Entry 4M2Z (X-ray diffraction, 2.85 A resolution); this record covers chains B and C of the 4 polymer chains in the assembly.

Chain B:
Molecule: Ribonuclease 3
From: Aquifex aeolicus
Notes: EC 3.1.26.3
Reference sequence: O67082 (RNC_AQUAE); numbering as in UniProt (aligned over 1-221)
Amino-acid sequence (221 residues; numbered 1 to 221; the number before each row is that of its first residue):
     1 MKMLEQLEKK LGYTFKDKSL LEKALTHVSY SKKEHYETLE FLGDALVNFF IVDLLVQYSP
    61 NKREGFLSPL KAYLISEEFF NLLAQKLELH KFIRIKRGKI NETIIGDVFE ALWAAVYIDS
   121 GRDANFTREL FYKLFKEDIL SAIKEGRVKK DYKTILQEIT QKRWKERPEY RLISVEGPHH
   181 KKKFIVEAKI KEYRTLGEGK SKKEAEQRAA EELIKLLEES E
Unresolved in the structure: 1-2, 221
Metal / ion sites: Mg2+: Asp44, Glu110 (together with cytidine-5'-monophosphate) (shared with G28(C) of chain C)
Residues lining bound ligands:
  - cytidine-5'-monophosphate (C5P), molecule 1: Glu40, Phe41, Asp44, Glu110
  - cytidine-5'-monophosphate (C5P), molecule 2: Glu64, Ser68, Lys71
UniProt features mapped onto this chain:
  - active site: Asp44, Glu110
  - binding site (Mg(2+)): Glu40, Asp107, Glu110
  - mutagenesis: Asp44 (D44N: Very low catalytic activity, binds RNA normally), Glu110 (E110K: Loss of magnesium, alters ds-RNA binding, loss of activity), Gln157 (Q157A: No RNase activity, no RNA binding)

Chain C:
Molecule: Rna10
Sequence (27 nucleotides; row label = number of the first residue in the row):
     2 AAGGUCAUUC GCAAGAGUGG CCUUGCG
Metal / ion sites: Mg2+ site 1 near A2 (its only coordinating residue here); Mg2+ site 2: A2, A3; Mg2+ site 3: G28 (together with cytidine-5'-monophosphate) (shared with Asp44(B), Glu110(B) of chain B)
Residues lining bound ligands: cytidine-5'-monophosphate (C5P): A2, G26, C27

Interface between chain B and chain C:
Pairs across the interface (32; chain B residue first):
  Asp44(B) with G28(C), hydrogen bond to the sugar
  Asn48(B) with G28(C), hydrogen bond to the sugar
  Arg63(B) with A3(C), salt bridge to the phosphate
  Glu64(B) with A2(C), sugar contact
  Gly65(B) with A3(C), phosphate contact
  Ser68(B) with A2(C), sugar contact
  Pro69(B) with A2(C), sugar contact
  Ala72(B) with C27(C), hydrogen bond to the sugar
  Ile75(B) with C27(C), sugar contact; G28(C), sugar contact
  Ser76(B) with C27(C), phosphate contact; G28(C), phosphate contact
  Glu77(B) with G28(C), hydrogen bond to the phosphate
  Glu110(B) with G28(C), phosphate contact
  Asp151(B) with G26(C), hydrogen bond to the sugar
  Lys153(B) with U25(C), hydrogen bond to the phosphate; G26(C), salt bridge to the phosphate
  Thr154(B) with U25(C), hydrogen bond to the sugar; G26(C), hydrogen bond to the sugar
  Gln157(B) with G4(C), base contact; U24(C), hydrogen bond to the sugar; U25(C), sugar contact
  Glu158(B) with A3(C), hydrogen bond to the sugar; G4(C), sugar contact
  Gln161(B) with G4(C), hydrogen bond to the sugar; G5(C), hydrogen bond to the sugar
  Lys165(B) with U6(C), salt bridge to the phosphate
  Arg167(B) with C23(C), hydrogen bond to the sugar; U24(C), hydrogen bond to the sugar
  Lys203(B) with G26(C), phosphate contact; C27(C), salt bridge to the phosphate
  Gln207(B) with G26(C), sugar contact
Also at the interface, not in a pair above, chain B (23 interface residues in all): Lys149

Overview:
23 residues of chain B face 11 of chain C across their interface, with 14 hydrogen bonds and 4 salt bridges.
Polar contacts include Asp44(B)-G28(C), Asn48(B)-G28(C) and Ala72(B)-C27(C). One cytidine-5'-monophosphate
molecule is bound between chain B and chain C. Ligands of chain B: cytidine-5'-monophosphate.
Here chain B is Ribonuclease 3 (Aquifex aeolicus) and chain C is Rna10. Entry 4M2Z (Crystal structure of RNASE
III complexed with double-stranded RNA and CMP (TYPE II CLEAVAGE)) was determined by X-ray diffraction,
deposited together with 4M30.
